Entry 4YEC (X-ray diffraction, 1.12 A resolution); this record covers chains A and B of the 3 polymer chains in the assembly.

Chain A:
Molecule: Clostripain family
From: Parabacteroides merdae ATCC 43184
UniProtKB: A7A9N3 (A7A9N3_9PORP); residues 23-147 here = UniProt positions 23-147
Chain sequence (126 residues; each row starts with the number of its first residue):
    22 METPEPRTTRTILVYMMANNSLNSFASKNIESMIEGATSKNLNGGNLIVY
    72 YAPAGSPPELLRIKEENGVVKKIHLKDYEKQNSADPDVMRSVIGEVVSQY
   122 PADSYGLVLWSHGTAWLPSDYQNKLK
Differences from the reference sequence: expression tag (22)
What the authors report for this chain:
  - catalytic residues: His133, Gly134
  - binding site for Peptide inhibitor Ac-VLTK-AOMK: Leu43, Phe46, Asn50

Chain B:
Molecule: Clostripain family
From: Parabacteroides merdae ATCC 43184
UniProtKB: A7A9N3 (A7A9N3_9PORP); numbering as in UniProt (aligned over 148-375)
Chain sequence (236 residues; row label = number of the first residue in the row):
   148 AFGQDGNNWMEIDDLAKGLPDDLFDFILFDACYMASVECTYELRNKAEYI
   198 LASPTETMADGWPYEEMMPQLFATDLQLEKVGETFYNHYLNNTYPYATVS
   248 LTKTSELDNLKSAIHDILADKTESDIYSLDPKNMQRLEYLYRSPGMLYDF
   298 NDYIKQLATAEQYDRFISCLDKAVVYKAHTPKSYYAAIGNALPIKSYCGL
   348 TIFVPQESLPKMLEWYKQRVGWYKAVYELEHHHHHH
Disordered / not traced: 376-383
Differences from the reference sequence: expression tag (376-383)
What the authors report for this chain:
  - post-translational modification sites: Lys250
  - catalytic residues: Cys179
  - binding site for Peptide inhibitor Ac-VLTK-AOMK: Asp177, Cys179, Glu203, Thr204, Met205, Ala206, Thr221, Tyr241, Tyr331
  - specificity-determining residues: Glu203

How chain A and chain B interact:
Pairs across the interface (133):
  Arg31(A) with Leu218(B), hydrogen bond (side chain-backbone); Phe219(B); Ala220(B), hydrogen bond (side chain-backbone); Leu223(B)
  Ile33(A) with Phe173(B), hydrophobic; Leu218(B); Phe219(B), hydrophobic
  Met38(A) with Phe149(B), hydrophobic; Gly150(B); Gln151(B)
  Asn40(A) with Gln151(B); Asp152(B), hydrogen bond; Gly153(B), hydrogen bond (backbone-backbone)
  Asn41(A) with Gln151(B), hydrogen bond (side chain-backbone)
  Phe46(A) with Ala206(B); Asp207(B)
  Lys49(A) with Asp207(B), salt bridge
  Asn50(A) with Asp177(B); Asp207(B), hydrogen bond (side chain-backbone); Tyr211(B)
  Ser53(A) with Tyr211(B), hydrogen bond (side chain-backbone); Glu212(B), hydrogen bond (side chain-backbone)
  Met54(A) with Tyr211(B), hydrophobic; Met215(B), hydrophobic
  Glu56(A) with Glu212(B)
  Gly57(A) with Glu212(B); Met215(B)
  Ala58(A) with Met215(B), hydrophobic
  Asn62(A) with Pro216(B); Phe219(B)
  Leu63(A) with Met215(B), hydrophobic; Phe219(B)
  Asn64(A) with Phe219(B), hydrogen bond (side chain-backbone); Thr221(B)
  Gly66(A) with Phe219(B)
  Asn67(A) with Phe219(B)
  Leu68(A) with Met215(B), hydrophobic; Phe219(B), hydrophobic
  Gln102(A) with Asp152(B)
  Asn103(A) with Asp152(B); Asn155(B)
  Ser104(A) with Asp152(B)
  Ala105(A) with Asn155(B); Trp156(B); Met157(B)
  Pro107(A) with Met157(B), hydrophobic; Asp161(B); Gly165(B)
  Met110(A) with Met157(B), hydrophobic; Leu162(B), hydrophobic; Gly165(B); Leu166(B), hydrophobic
  Arg111(A) with Lys164(B), hydrogen bond (side chain-backbone); Gly165(B); Leu166(B), hydrogen bond (side chain-backbone); Pro167(B)
  Ile114(A) with Gly165(B); Leu166(B), hydrophobic; Phe171(B), hydrophobic
  Val118(A) with Leu170(B), hydrophobic
  Ser125(A) with Asp172(B), hydrogen bond
  Tyr126(A) with Leu170(B), hydrophobic; Phe171(B); Asp172(B), hydrogen bond (backbone-backbone); Phe173(B)
  Gly127(A) with Phe171(B); Phe173(B)
  Leu128(A) with Leu166(B), hydrophobic; Phe171(B), hydrophobic; Phe173(B), hydrogen bond (backbone-backbone); Ile174(B); Leu175(B), hydrogen bond (backbone-backbone)
  Val129(A) with Leu175(B); Tyr211(B)
  Leu130(A) with Phe149(B), hydrophobic; Ile174(B), hydrophobic; Leu175(B), hydrogen bond (backbone-backbone); Phe176(B); Asp177(B), hydrogen bond (backbone-backbone)
  Trp131(A) with Phe149(B); Asp177(B), hydrogen bond; Tyr211(B)
  Ser132(A) with Phe149(B); Gly150(B); Gln151(B), hydrogen bond (side chain-backbone); Asp177(B), hydrogen bond (backbone-backbone); Ala178(B)
  His133(A) with Phe149(B); Gly150(B), hydrogen bond (backbone-backbone); Gln151(B); Trp156(B)
  Gly134(A) with Ala148(B); Cys179(B); Tyr180(B); Met181(B)
  Thr135(A) with Ala148(B), hydrogen bond (side chain-backbone); Cys179(B); Met181(B)
  Ala136(A) with Ala148(B), hydrogen bond (backbone-backbone); Tyr180(B); Met181(B), hydrogen bond (backbone-side chain); Ser183(B); Cys186(B); Leu294(B), hydrophobic
  Trp137(A) with Ala148(B); Ile159(B), hydrophobic; Ser183(B); Glu185(B); Cys186(B), hydrogen bond (backbone-side chain); Leu294(B); Phe350(B), hydrophobic; Trp362(B); Tyr363(B), hydrophobic
  Leu138(A) with Ala148(B), hydrogen bond (backbone-backbone); Glu158(B); Leu287(B), hydrophobic; Met293(B), hydrophobic
  Pro139(A) with Glu158(B); Met359(B), hydrophobic; Trp362(B)
  Ser140(A) with Trp156(B); Glu158(B), hydrogen bond
  Tyr142(A) with Leu287(B); Tyr288(B), hydrogen bond (side chain-backbone); Met359(B)
  Gln143(A) with Arg289(B), hydrogen bond
  Lys145(A) with Lys358(B); Met359(B); Trp362(B)
  Leu146(A) with Arg289(B); Ser355(B); Leu356(B); Met359(B), hydrophobic
Interface residues without a listed pair, chain A (51 interface residues in all): Asp106, Asn144, Lys147
Interface residues without a listed pair, chain B (62 interface residues in all): Asp168, Gly208, Trp209, Pro210, Ser290, Pro291, Val367

Overview:
51 residues of chain A and 62 residues of chain B are in contact; the contacts include 29 hydrogen bonds and 1
salt bridge. Among the polar pairs are Lys49(A)-Asp207(B), Arg31(A)-Leu218(B) and Arg31(A)-Ala220(B). From the
paper: catalytic residues His133(A), Gly134(A) and Cys179(B); a binding site for Peptide inhibitor
Ac-VLTK-AOMK at Leu43(A), Phe46(A) and Asp177(B) among others.
Chain A is Clostripain family and chain B is Clostripain family, both from Parabacteroides merdae ATCC 43184;
the structure, Crystal structure of a clostripain (PARMER_00083) from Parabacteroides merdae ATCC 43184 in
complex with peptide inhibitor ..., was determined by X-ray diffraction.
